1TCX - chains A and B; structure by X-ray diffraction, 2.30 A resolution.

# Chain A (and B)
Name: HIV protease
From: Human immunodeficiency virus 1
Notes: EC 3.4.23.16; chain B of this document is another copy of the same molecule, construct and numbering; everything in this record applies to it too
UniProt: P04587 (POL_HV1B5); residues 1-99 here correspond to UniProt positions 69-167 (UniProt number = residue number + 68)
Sequence (99 residues; row label = number of the first residue in the row):
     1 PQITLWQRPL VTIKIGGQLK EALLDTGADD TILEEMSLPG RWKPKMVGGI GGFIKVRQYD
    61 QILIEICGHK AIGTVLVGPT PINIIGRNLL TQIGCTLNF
Construct notes: engineered mutation I32 (Val100 in P04587), V47 (Ile115 in P04587), I82 (Val150 in P04587)
Residues lining bound ligands: IM1 ((2r,4s,5s,1's)-2-phenylmethyl-4-hydroxy-5-(tert-butoxycarbonyl)amino-6-phenyl hexanoyl-N-(1'-imidazo-2-yl)-2'-methylpropanamide): R8, L23, D25, G27, A28, D29, I32, V47, G48, G49, I50, P81, I82, I84

# How chain A and chain B interact
Contacting residue pairs (96):
  P1(A) with L97(B); N98(B); F99(B), hydrogen bond (backbone-backbone)
  Q2(A) with T96(B), hydrogen bond; L97(B); N98(B)
  I3(A) with T96(B); L97(B), hydrogen bond (backbone-backbone); F99(B), hydrophobic
  L5(A) with R87(B), hydrogen bond (backbone-side chain); L90(B), hydrophobic; T91(B); C95(B)
  W6(A) with R87(B), hydrogen bond (backbone-side chain); T91(B)
  Q7(A) with R87(B)
  R8(A) with D29(B), salt bridge; R87(B)
  P9(A) with T26(B)
  L23(A) with G27(B)
  L24(A) with T26(B), hydrogen bond (backbone-side chain); L97(B), hydrophobic; F99(B), hydrophobic
  D25(A) with D25(B); T26(B); G27(B), hydrogen bond (side chain-backbone)
  T26(A) with L5(B); P9(B); L24(B), hydrogen bond (side chain-backbone); D25(B); T26(B), hydrogen bond (backbone-side chain); L97(B)
  G27(A) with L23(B); D25(B)
  D29(A) with R8(B), salt bridge
  G48(A) with I50(B)
  G49(A) with I50(B)
  I50(A) with G49(B); I50(B); G51(B), hydrogen bond (backbone-backbone); G52(B); I54(B), hydrophobic; T80(B); I84(B), hydrophobic
  G51(A) with G51(B); G52(B); I54(B)
  G52(A) with G51(B)
  I54(A) with I50(B)
  C67(A) with F99(B), hydrophobic
  H69(A) with F99(B)
  T80(A) with I50(B)
  P81(A) with I50(B)
  I84(A) with I50(B), hydrophobic
  R87(A) with L5(B), hydrogen bond (side chain-backbone); W6(B), hydrogen bond (side chain-backbone); Q7(B), hydrogen bond (side chain-backbone); R8(B); P9(B)
  T91(A) with L5(B); W6(B)
  Q92(A) with W6(B)
  I93(A) with F99(B)
  G94(A) with N98(B); F99(B)
  C95(A) with L5(B); L97(B), hydrophobic; N98(B); F99(B), hydrophobic
  T96(A) with Q2(B); I3(B); T4(B); T96(B); L97(B); N98(B), hydrogen bond (backbone-backbone)
  L97(A) with P1(B); Q2(B); I3(B), hydrogen bond (backbone-backbone); L24(B), hydrophobic; T26(B); C95(B), hydrophobic; T96(B); L97(B), hydrophobic
  N98(A) with P1(B); Q2(B); G94(B); C95(B); T96(B), hydrogen bond (backbone-backbone); N98(B)
  F99(A) with P1(B), hydrogen bond (backbone-backbone); I3(B), hydrophobic; C67(B), hydrophobic; H69(B); I93(B); G94(B); C95(B), hydrophobic
Interface residues without a listed pair, chain A (37 interface residues in all): T4, L90
Interface residues without a listed pair, chain B (38 interface residues in all): I32, V47, G48, P81

# Overview
37 residues of chain A face 38 of chain B across their interface; the contacts include 17 hydrogen bonds and 2
salt bridges. Among the polar pairs are R8(A)-D29(B), Q2(A)-T96(B) and L5(A)-R87(B). Bound to chain A:
compound IM1.
Chain A and chain B are both HIV protease (Human immunodeficiency virus 1); the structure, HIV triple mutant
protease complexed with inhibitor SB203386, was determined by X-ray diffraction together with 1TCW from the
same study.
